Entry 2GQU (X-ray diffraction, 1.60 A resolution); this record covers chain A.

== Chain A ==
Molecule: UDP-N-Acetylenolpyruvylglucosamine Reductase
Source organism: Thermus caldophilus
Notes: EC 1.1.1.158
Amino-acid sequence (268 residues; each row starts with the number of its first residue; numbering starts at 0):
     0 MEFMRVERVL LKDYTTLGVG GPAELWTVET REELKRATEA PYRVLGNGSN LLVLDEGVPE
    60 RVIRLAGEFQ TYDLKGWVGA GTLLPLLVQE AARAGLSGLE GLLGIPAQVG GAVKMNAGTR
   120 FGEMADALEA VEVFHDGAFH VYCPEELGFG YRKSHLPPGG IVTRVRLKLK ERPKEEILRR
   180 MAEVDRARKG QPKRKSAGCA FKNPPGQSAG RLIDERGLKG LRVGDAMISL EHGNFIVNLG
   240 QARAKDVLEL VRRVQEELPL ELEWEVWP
Not modelled in the structure: 0-1
Small-molecule neighbours:
  - EPU (uridine-diphosphate-2(N-acetylglucosaminyl) butyric acid): Thr-118, Arg-119, Tyr-150, Arg-151, Ala-186, Arg-187, Gln-190, Gly-197, Cys-198, Phe-200, Lys-201, Asn-202, Ser-207, Gly-209, Arg-210, Asp-213, Lys-218, His-231, Gly-232, Phe-234, Glu-262
  - FAD (flavin-adenine dinucleotide): Thr-15, Val-43, Leu-44, Gly-45, Asn-46, Gly-47, Ser-48, Asn-49, Leu-50, Leu-64, Ala-79, Gly-103, Ile-104, Pro-105, Ala-106, Gln-107, Gly-109, Gly-110, Ala-111, Lys-113, Met-114, Ala-116, Gly-117, Thr-118, Arg-151, Leu-155, Gly-159, Ile-160, Val-161, Arg-187, Ser-195, Ala-196, Gly-197, Phe-234, Glu-262, Glu-264, Trp-266

== Overview ==
Ligands of chain A: flavin-adenine dinucleotide and compound EPU.
Chain A is UDP-N-Acetylenolpyruvylglucosamine Reductase (Thermus caldophilus); the structure, Crystal
Structure of UDP-N-Acetylenolpyruvylglucosamine Reductase (MurB) from Thermus caldophilus, was determined by
X-ray diffraction (same publication as 2GQT).
